Entry 4R68 (X-ray diffraction, 2.11 A resolution); this record covers chains A and B of the 4 polymer chains in the assembly.

Chain A (and B):
Name: L-lactate dehydrogenase A chain
Organism: Homo sapiens
Notes: EC 1.1.1.27; chain B of this document is another copy of the same molecule, construct and numbering; everything in this record applies to it too
UniProtKB: P00338 (LDHA_HUMAN); residues 1-331 here correspond to UniProt positions 2-332 (UniProt number = residue number + 1)
Amino-acid sequence (331 residues; each row starts with the number of its first residue):
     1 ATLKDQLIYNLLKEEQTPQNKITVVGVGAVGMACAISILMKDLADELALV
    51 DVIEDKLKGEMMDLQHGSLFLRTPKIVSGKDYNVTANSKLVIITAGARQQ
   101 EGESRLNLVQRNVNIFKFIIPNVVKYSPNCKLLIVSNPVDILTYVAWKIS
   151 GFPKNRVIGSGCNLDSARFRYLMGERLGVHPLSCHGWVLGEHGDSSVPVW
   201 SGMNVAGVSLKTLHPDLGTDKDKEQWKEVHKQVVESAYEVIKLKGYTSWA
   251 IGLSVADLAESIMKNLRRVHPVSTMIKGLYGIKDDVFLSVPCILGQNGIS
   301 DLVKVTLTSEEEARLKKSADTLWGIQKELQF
Small-molecule neighbours:
  - NADH (NAI; 1,4-dihydronicotinamide adenine dinucleotide): V25, G26, V27, G28, A29, V30, G31, D51, V52, I53, Y82, T94, A95, G96, R98, I115, F118, I119, V135, S136, N137, V139, S160, G161, L164, H192, T247, I251
  - W31 ((1S)-1-phenylethyl (4-chloro-3-{[(4S)-4-(2,6-dichlorophenyl)-2-hydroxy-6-oxocyclohex-1-en-1-yl]sulfanyl}phenyl)acetate): Q99, R105, L108, N137, P138, L164, D165, R168, H192, G193, D194, V233, V234, A237, Y238, I241, T247
Curated features (UniProtKB/Swiss-Prot):
  - active site: H192 (Proton acceptor)
  - binding site (NAD(+)): R98, N137
  - binding site (substrate): R105, N137, R168, T247
  - modified residue: A1 (N-acetylalanine), K4 (N6-acetyllysine), Y9 (Phosphotyrosine), K13 (N6-acetyllysine), T17 (Phosphothreonine), K56 (N6-acetyllysine), K80 (N6-acetyllysine), K117 (N6-acetyllysine), K125 (N6-acetyllysine), K223 (N6-acetyllysine), K231 (N6-acetyllysine), Y238 (Phosphotyrosine), K242 (N6-acetyllysine), T308 (Phosphothreonine), S309 (Phosphoserine), K317 (N6-acetyllysine), T321 (Phosphothreonine)
  - cross-link: K56 (Glycyl lysine isopeptide (Lys-Gly) (interchain with G-Cter in SUMO2))

How chain A and chain B interact:
Pairs across the interface - 113 pairs, chain A then chain B:
  T2(A) with E224(B)
  L3(A) with L210(B), hydrophobic; L213(B), hydrophobic; H214(B); E224(B), hydrogen bond (backbone-side chain); W226(B), hydrophobic
  K4(A) with R176(B); L177(B)
  Q6(A) with L213(B), hydrogen bond (side chain-backbone)
  L7(A) with V208(B), hydrophobic; L213(B), hydrophobic
  I8(A) with L177(B); V179(B), hydrophobic
  M32(A) with W249(B)
  I36(A) with W249(B), hydrophobic
  S37(A) with M40(B)
  M40(A) with S37(B); M40(B), hydrophobic; K41(B); L253(B), hydrophobic
  K41(A) with M40(B)
  D55(A) with L243(B)
  K56(A) with L243(B), hydrogen bond (backbone-backbone); Y246(B)
  K58(A) with E239(B), salt bridge; L243(B)
  G59(A) with L243(B); K244(B)
  E60(A) with K244(B), salt bridge; Y246(B); W249(B), hydrogen bond
  M62(A) with E239(B); L243(B), hydrophobic
  D63(A) with K244(B), salt bridge; T247(B); S248(B), hydrogen bond (side chain-backbone); W249(B), hydrogen bond (side chain-backbone); A250(B), hydrogen bond (side chain-backbone)
  L64(A) with W249(B)
  Q65(A) with Y171(B), hydrogen bond
  H66(A) with R168(B), hydrogen bond; S236(B); A250(B)
  G67(A) with A250(B); L253(B)
  S68(A) with Y171(B); H180(B); P181(B)
  L69(A) with R170(B); P181(B); L182(B)
  F70(A) with A167(B), hydrophobic; L253(B), hydrophobic; S254(B); D257(B)
  L71(A) with H180(B)
  A167(A) with F70(B), hydrophobic
  R168(A) with H66(B), hydrogen bond
  R170(A) with L69(B)
  Y171(A) with Q65(B), hydrogen bond; H66(B); S68(B)
  R176(A) with K4(B)
  L177(A) with K4(B); I8(B)
  V179(A) with I8(B), hydrophobic
  H180(A) with S68(B); L71(B), hydrogen bond (side chain-backbone)
  P181(A) with S68(B); L69(B)
  L182(A) with L69(B); R72(B)
  V205(A) with L7(B), hydrophobic
  V208(A) with L7(B), hydrophobic
  L210(A) with L3(B), hydrophobic; L7(B), hydrophobic
  L213(A) with L3(B), hydrophobic; Q6(B), hydrogen bond (backbone-side chain)
  H214(A) with L3(B)
  L217(A) with L3(B), hydrophobic
  E224(A) with T2(B); L3(B), hydrogen bond (side chain-backbone)
  W226(A) with L3(B)
  S236(A) with H66(B)
  E239(A) with K58(B), salt bridge; M62(B)
  V240(A) with M62(B), hydrophobic
  L243(A) with D55(B); K56(B), hydrogen bond (backbone-backbone); K58(B); G59(B); M62(B), hydrophobic
  K244(A) with G59(B); E60(B), salt bridge; D63(B), salt bridge
  Y246(A) with E60(B)
  T247(A) with D63(B)
  S248(A) with D63(B), hydrogen bond (backbone-side chain)
  W249(A) with M32(B); I36(B), hydrophobic; E60(B), hydrogen bond; D63(B), hydrogen bond (backbone-side chain); L64(B), hydrophobic; W249(B), hydrophobic
  A250(A) with D63(B), hydrogen bond (backbone-side chain); H66(B); G67(B)
  L253(A) with M40(B), hydrophobic; G67(B); F70(B), hydrophobic; L71(B), hydrophobic
  S254(A) with F70(B)
  D257(A) with F70(B)
Also at the interface, not in a pair above, chain A (60 interface residues in all): A1, P74, K242
Also at the interface, not in a pair above, chain B (59 interface residues in all): A1, V205, L217, V240

Summary:
60 residues of chain A face 59 of chain B across their interface, with 19 hydrogen bonds and 6 salt bridges.
Polar contacts include K58(A)-E239(B), E60(A)-K244(B) and D63(A)-K244(B). Bound to chain A: NADH and compound
W31.
Chain A and chain B are both L-lactate dehydrogenase A chain (Homo sapiens); the structure, Lactate
Dehydrogenase in complex with inhibitor compound 31, was determined by X-ray diffraction together with 4R69
from the same study.
